Entry 4XTC (X-ray diffraction, 3.60 A resolution); this record covers chains M and S of the 5 polymer chains in the assembly.

[Chain M]
Molecule: AlgM1
Organism: Sphingomonas sp. A1
Notes: engineered mutation(s): 2-24 deletion mutant
UniProt: Q9KWT8 (Q9KWT8_SPHSX); residues 25-324 here = UniProt positions 25-324
Sequence (301 residues; row label = number of the first residue in the row; note: 23 numbers in that range are skipped by the numbering (no residue carries them; nothing is unmodelled there)):
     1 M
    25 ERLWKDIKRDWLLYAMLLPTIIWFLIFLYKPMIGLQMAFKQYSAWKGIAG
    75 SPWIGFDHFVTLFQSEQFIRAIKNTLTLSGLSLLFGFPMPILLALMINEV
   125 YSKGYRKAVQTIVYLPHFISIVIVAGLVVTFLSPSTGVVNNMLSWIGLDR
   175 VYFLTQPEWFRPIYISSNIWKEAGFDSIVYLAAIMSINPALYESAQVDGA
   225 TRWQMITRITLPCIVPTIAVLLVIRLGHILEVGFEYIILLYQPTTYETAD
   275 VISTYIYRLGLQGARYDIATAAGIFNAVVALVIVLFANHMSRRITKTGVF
Unresolved in the structure: 1, 67-77, 324

[Chain S]
Molecule: AlgS
Organism: Sphingomonas sp. A1
UniProt: Q9KWT9 (Q9KWT9_SPHSX); residue numbers follow UniProt; this construct covers 1-363
Sequence (363 residues; numbered 1 to 363; the number before each row is that of its first residue):
     1 MVASVSIQNVVKRYDKTTVVHGVSLDIEPGEFVVLVGPSGCGKSTTLRMV
    51 AGLEEISGGTIRIDGRVINDLAPKDRDVAMVFQNYALYPHLNVRDNISFG
   101 LRLKRTKKSVIDAAVKTAADILGLQPLLERKPSDLSGGQRQRVAMGRAIV
   151 RDPKVFLFDQPLSNLDAKLRTQMRAEIKRLHQRLGTTVIYVTHDQVEAMT
   201 LADRIVVMRDGLIEQIGKPMDLFLHPANTFVASFIGSPPMNLMPARIAVD
   251 STQHVELNGGNRISLLPRAGTHLAPGQEVVFGIRPEDVTLDGVEGSERAQ
   301 IKATVDIVEPLGSESILHATVGDHSLVVKVGGLNEVHPGDPVTLHVDLTR
   351 VHLFDAQSQASIY
Construct notes: engineered mutation Gln160 (Glu in Q9KWT9)
Reported in the primary citation:
  - mutagenesis - E160Q: abolished catalytic activity (citing earlier work)

[How chain M and chain S interact]
Pairs across the interface (34):
  Asn212(M) - Asn84(S)
  Asn212(M) - Tyr85(S)  hydrogen bond (side chain-backbone)
  Ala214(M) - Asn84(S)
  Leu215(M) - Tyr85(S)
  Leu215(M) - Tyr88(S)  hydrogen bond (backbone-side chain)
  Glu217(M) - Arg48(S)  salt bridge
  Glu217(M) - Leu53(S)
  Glu217(M) - Phe82(S)
  Ser218(M) - Phe82(S)
  Ser218(M) - Tyr88(S)  hydrogen bond
  Ser218(M) - Arg147(S)  hydrogen bond
  Ala219(M) - Tyr88(S)
  Ala219(M) - Phe99(S)  hydrophobic
  Gln220(M) - Gly52(S)
  Gln220(M) - Leu53(S)
  Gln220(M) - Pro73(S)
  Val221(M) - Pro73(S)
  Val221(M) - Lys74(S)
  Val221(M) - Val78(S)
  Val221(M) - Arg151(S)
  Asp222(M) - Gly100(S)
  Asp222(M) - Leu103(S)
  Asp222(M) - Arg147(S)  salt bridge
  Asp222(M) - Arg151(S)  salt bridge
  Gly223(M) - Lys74(S)
  Gly223(M) - Leu103(S)
  Ala224(M) - Leu103(S)
  Gln228(M) - Leu103(S)  hydrogen bond (side chain-backbone)
  Arg232(M) - His90(S)  hydrogen bond (backbone-side chain)
  Arg232(M) - Arg102(S)  hydrogen bond (side chain-backbone)
  Arg232(M) - Arg105(S)
  Ile233(M) - Tyr88(S)  hydrophobic
  Ile233(M) - Phe99(S)  hydrophobic
  Pro236(M) - His90(S)
Also at the interface, not in a pair above, chain M (17 interface residues in all): Cys237, Lys320
Also at the interface, not in a pair above, chain S (23 interface residues in all): Ala79, Met80, Ala86, Leu87, Pro89

[Summary]
17 residues of chain M face 23 of chain S across their interface, with 7 hydrogen bonds and 3 salt bridges.
Among the polar pairs are Glu217(M)-Arg48(S), Asp222(M)-Arg147(S) and Asp222(M)-Arg151(S). From the paper:
E160Q of chain S abolishes catalytic activity.
Here chain M is AlgM1 and chain S is AlgS, both from Sphingomonas sp. A1. Entry 4XTC (Crystal structure of
bacterial alginate ABC transporter in complex with alginate pentasaccharide-bound periplasmic protein) was
determined by X-ray diffraction (same publication as 5H6U, 5H71 and 4XIG).
